Entry 7WJU (electron microscopy, 2.69 A resolution); this record covers chains A and E of the 5 polymer chains in the assembly.

== Chain A ==
Protein: OrfB_Zn_ribbon domain-containing protein
Source organism: Acidibacillus sulfuroxidans
UniProt: A0A2U3D0N8 (A0A2U3D0N8_9BACL); residues 1-422 here = UniProt positions 1-422
Amino-acid sequence (422 residues; row label = number of the first residue in the row):
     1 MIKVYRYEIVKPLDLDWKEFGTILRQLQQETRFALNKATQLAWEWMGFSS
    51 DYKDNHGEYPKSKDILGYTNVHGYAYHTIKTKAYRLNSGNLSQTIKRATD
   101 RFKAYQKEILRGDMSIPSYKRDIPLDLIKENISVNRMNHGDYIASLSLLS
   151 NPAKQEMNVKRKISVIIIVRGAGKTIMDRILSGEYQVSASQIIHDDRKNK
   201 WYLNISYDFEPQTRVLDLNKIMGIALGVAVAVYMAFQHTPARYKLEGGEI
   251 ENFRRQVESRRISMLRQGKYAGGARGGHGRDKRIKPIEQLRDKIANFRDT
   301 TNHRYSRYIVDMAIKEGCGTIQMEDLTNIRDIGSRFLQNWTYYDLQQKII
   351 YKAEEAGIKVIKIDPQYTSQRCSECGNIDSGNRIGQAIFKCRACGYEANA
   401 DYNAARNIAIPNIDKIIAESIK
Disordered / not traced: 265-275, 419-422
Construct notes: conflict Ala225 (Asp in A0A2U3D0N8)

== Chain E ==
Molecule: Non-target strand
Source organism: synthetic construct
Sequence (6 nucleotides; numbered 1 to 6; the number before each row is that of its first residue):
     1 GCGTTG

== How chain A and chain E interact ==
Residue-residue contacts - 24 pairs, chain A then chain E:
  Lys63(A) - DG6(E)  salt bridge to the phosphate
  Tyr68(A) - DT5(E)  hydrogen bond to the phosphate
  Tyr68(A) - DG6(E)  phosphate contact
  Thr69(A) - DG6(E)  hydrogen bond to the phosphate
  His72(A) - DT5(E)  base contact
  His72(A) - DG6(E)  hydrogen bond to the base
  Tyr76(A) - DG3(E)  sugar contact
  Tyr76(A) - DT4(E)  hydrogen bond to the phosphate
  Tyr76(A) - DT5(E)  base contact
  Lys80(A) - DT4(E)  salt bridge to the phosphate
  Asn87(A) - DC2(E)  sugar contact
  Ser88(A) - DC2(E)  sugar contact
  Ser88(A) - DG3(E)  hydrogen bond to the phosphate
  Ser88(A) - DT4(E)  base contact
  Ser92(A) - DT5(E)  hydrogen bond to the base
  Lys96(A) - DG6(E)  base contact
  Ser147(A) - DC2(E)  hydrogen bond to the phosphate
  Ser150(A) - DG3(E)  phosphate contact
  Asn151(A) - DC2(E)  hydrogen bond to the phosphate
  Asn151(A) - DG3(E)  hydrogen bond to the phosphate
  Lys154(A) - DC2(E)  salt bridge to the phosphate
  Arg161(A) - DG1(E)  sugar contact
  Arg161(A) - DC2(E)  salt bridge to the phosphate
  Lys162(A) - DC2(E)  phosphate contact
Also at the interface, not in a pair above, chain A (21 interface residues in all): Asn70, Gly89, Asn131, Leu149, Pro152

== Summary ==
The interface between chain A and chain E involves 21 residues on one side and 6 on the other; the contacts
include 9 hydrogen bonds and 4 salt bridges. Polar pairs include His72(A)-DG6(E), Ser92(A)-DT5(E) and
Tyr68(A)-DT5(E).
Chain A is OrfB_Zn_ribbon domain-containing protein (Acidibacillus sulfuroxidans) and chain E is Non-target
strand (synthetic construct); the structure, Cryo-EM structure of the AsCas12f1-sgRNAv1-dsDNA ternary complex,
was determined by electron microscopy.
